PDB entry 7M2H | X-ray diffraction, 2.64 A resolution | chains B and C of the 3 polymer chains in the assembly

# Chain B
Molecule: Fab light chain
From: Mus musculus
Notes: antibody fragment or engineered binder
Chain sequence (212 residues; numbered 1 to 212; the number before each row is that of its first residue):
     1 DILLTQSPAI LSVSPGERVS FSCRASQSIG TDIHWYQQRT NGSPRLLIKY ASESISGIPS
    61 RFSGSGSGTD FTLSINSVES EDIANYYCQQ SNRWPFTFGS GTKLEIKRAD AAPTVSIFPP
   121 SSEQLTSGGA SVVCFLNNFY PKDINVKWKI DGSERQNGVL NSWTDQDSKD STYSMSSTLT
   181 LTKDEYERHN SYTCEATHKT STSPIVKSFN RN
Cystine bridges: Cys23-Cys88, Cys134-Cys194

# Chain C
Molecule: pH-gated potassium channel KcsA
From: Streptomyces lividans
UniProt: P0A334 (KCSA_STRLI); numbering as in UniProt (aligned over 3-125)
Chain sequence (125 residues; row label = number of the first residue in the row):
     1 MAPMLSGLLA RLVKLLLGRH GSALHWRAAG AATVLLVIVL LAGSYLAVLA ERGAPGAQLI
    61 TYPRALFWSV ETATTVGYGD LYPVTLWGRL VAVVVMVAGI TSFGLVTAAL ATWFVGREQE
   121 RRGHF
Disordered / not traced: 1-22
Construct notes: initiating methionine (1); expression tag (2); conflict Phe67 (Trp in P0A334)
Swiss-Prot annotation at these positions:
  - motif: Thr75 to Asp80 (Selectivity filter)
Reported in the primary citation:
  - conformationally variable residues (helix shift, side-chain flip): Leu40 to Leu41, Gly99 to Ile100, Thr101, Phe103, Leu105, Thr112

# Chain B / chain C interface
Residue-residue contacts (18; chain B residue first):
  Asp32(B) - Arg64(C)  salt bridge
  Tyr50(B) - Arg64(C)
  Ser91(B) - Ile60(C)
  Asn92(B) - Ala57(C)
  Asn92(B) - Gln58(C)
  Asn92(B) - Ile60(C)
  Arg93(B) - Gly56(C)  hydrogen bond (side chain-backbone)
  Arg93(B) - Ala57(C)
  Arg93(B) - Gln58(C)  hydrogen bond
  Arg93(B) - Ile60(C)
  Trp94(B) - Arg52(C)
  Trp94(B) - Gly53(C)
  Trp94(B) - Ala54(C)
  Trp94(B) - Pro55(C)
  Trp94(B) - Gly56(C)  hydrogen bond (backbone-backbone)
  Trp94(B) - Ala57(C)  hydrogen bond (backbone-backbone)
  Trp94(B) - Ile60(C)
  Phe96(B) - Ile60(C)  hydrophobic

# Overview
Chain B and chain C form an interface of 7 and 9 residues respectively, with 4 hydrogen bonds and 1 salt
bridge. Polar contacts include Asp32(B)-Arg64(C), Arg93(B)-Gly56(C) and Arg93(B)-Gln58(C). From the paper:
conformational variability at Leu40(C), Gly99(C) and Thr101(C) among others.
Chain B is Fab light chain (Mus musculus) and chain C is pH-gated potassium channel KcsA (Streptomyces
lividans); the structure, Structural Snapshots of Intermediates in the Gating of a K+ Channel, was determined
by X-ray diffraction, deposited together with 7M2I, 7M2J and 7RP0.
